PDB entry 3J9T | electron microscopy, 6.90 A resolution (low resolution: residue-level contacts below are approximate; hydrogen-bond / salt-bridge calls are withheld) | chains Y and Z of the 28 polymer chains in the assembly

Chain Y (and Z):
Molecule: V-type proton ATPase subunit c
From: Saccharomyces cerevisiae
Notes: chain Z of this document is another copy of the same molecule, construct and numbering; everything in this record applies to it too
UniProt: P25515 (VATL1_YEAST); residues 1-160 here = UniProt positions 1-160
Amino-acid sequence (160 residues; numbered 1 to 160; the number before each row is that of its first residue):
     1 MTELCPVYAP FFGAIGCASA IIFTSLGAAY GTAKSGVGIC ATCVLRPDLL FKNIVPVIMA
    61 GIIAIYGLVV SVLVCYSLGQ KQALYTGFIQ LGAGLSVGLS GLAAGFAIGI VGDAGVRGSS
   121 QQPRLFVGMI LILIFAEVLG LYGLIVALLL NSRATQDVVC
Disordered / not traced: 1-10
UniProt features mapped onto this chain:
  - site: Glu137 (Essential for proton translocation)
  - mutagenesis: Glu137 (E137D: Partial inactivation; E137Q/V/K: Inactivation)

Chain Y / chain Z interface:
Contacting residue pairs - 44 pairs, chain Y then chain Z:
  Leu84(Y) - Phe11(Z)
  Tyr85(Y) - Phe11(Z)
  Tyr85(Y) - Leu78(Z)
  Tyr85(Y) - Gly79(Z)
  Tyr85(Y) - Gln80(Z)
  Phe88(Y) - Phe11(Z)
  Phe88(Y) - Ala14(Z)
  Phe88(Y) - Ile15(Z)
  Ile89(Y) - Leu78(Z)
  Gly92(Y) - Ala18(Z)
  Leu95(Y) - Ile22(Z)
  Ser96(Y) - Ala18(Z)
  Ser96(Y) - Ile22(Z)
  Leu99(Y) - Ile22(Z)
  Ala103(Y) - Leu26(Z)
  Ala103(Y) - Ala29(Z)
  Phe106(Y) - Tyr30(Z)
  Ala107(Y) - Ala29(Z)
  Ala107(Y) - Ala33(Z)
  Ile110(Y) - Val37(Z)
  Val111(Y) - Ala33(Z)
  Gly118(Y) - Val44(Z)
  Gln122(Y) - Val44(Z)
  Leu125(Y) - Cys43(Z)
  Leu125(Y) - Pro47(Z)
  Met129(Y) - Val44(Z)
  Ile132(Y) - Gly36(Z)
  Ile132(Y) - Ile39(Z)
  Ile132(Y) - Cys40(Z)
  Phe135(Y) - Val57(Z)
  Ala136(Y) - Thr32(Z)
  Leu139(Y) - Ser25(Z)
  Leu139(Y) - Ala28(Z)
  Leu139(Y) - Ala29(Z)
  Leu139(Y) - Ala64(Z)
  Tyr142(Y) - Ile21(Z)
  Tyr142(Y) - Gly61(Z)
  Tyr142(Y) - Ala64(Z)
  Tyr142(Y) - Ile65(Z)
  Val146(Y) - Ile21(Z)
  Val146(Y) - Ser71(Z)
  Leu150(Y) - Cys75(Z)
  Arg153(Y) - Cys75(Z)
  Arg153(Y) - Tyr76(Z)
Other interface residues (no listed pair), chain Y (32 interface residues in all): Leu91, Ala104, Ala114, Gly115, Gln121, Ile145, Leu149
Other interface residues (no listed pair), chain Z (33 interface residues in all): Ile54, Leu68, Val72

In short:
Chain Y and chain Z form an interface of 32 and 33 residues respectively. UniProt lists one mutagenesis site
on chain Y.
Both chains are V-type proton ATPase subunit c (Saccharomyces cerevisiae). Entry 3J9T (Yeast V-ATPase state 1)
was determined by electron microscopy together with 3J9U and 3J9V from the same study.
